8IP0 - chains D and F of the 16 polymer chains in the assembly; structure by electron microscopy, 3.60 A resolution.

# Chain D
Protein: Fruiting body developmental protein R-like protein
Source organism: Synechocystis sp. PCC 6714
UniProtKB: A0A068N458 (A0A068N458_SYNY4); numbering as in UniProt (aligned over 1-301)
Amino-acid sequence (301 residues; each row starts with the number of its first residue):
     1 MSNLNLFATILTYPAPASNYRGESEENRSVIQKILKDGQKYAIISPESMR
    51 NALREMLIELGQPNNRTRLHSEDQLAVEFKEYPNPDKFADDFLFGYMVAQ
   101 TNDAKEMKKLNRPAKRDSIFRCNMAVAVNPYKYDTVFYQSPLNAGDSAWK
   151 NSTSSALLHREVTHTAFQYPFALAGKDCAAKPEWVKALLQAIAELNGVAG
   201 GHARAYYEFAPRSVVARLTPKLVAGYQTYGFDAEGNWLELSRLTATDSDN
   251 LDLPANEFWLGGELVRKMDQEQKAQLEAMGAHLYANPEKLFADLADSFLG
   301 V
Not modelled in the structure: 1-2

# Chain F
Molecule: 44-nt RNA strand
Sequence (44 nucleotides; row label = number of the first residue in the row):
     1 AGAGCACUUUUAUCACCGUGUCCCCAAUCUGGAUAUUUUGUGUG

# How chain D and chain F interact
Contacting residue pairs - 39 pairs, chain D then chain F:
  Asn19(D) with C22(F), phosphate contact
  Tyr20(D) with U21(F), hydrogen bond to the sugar; C22(F), phosphate contact; C23(F), hydrogen bond to the phosphate
  Arg21(D) with U21(F), phosphate contact; C22(F), phosphate contact
  Glu23(D) with U21(F), hydrogen bond to the sugar; C22(F), base contact
  Glu47(D) with U19(F), sugar contact; G20(F), phosphate contact; U21(F), phosphate contact
  Ser48(D) with G20(F), hydrogen bond to the sugar
  Arg50(D) with U19(F), salt bridge to the phosphate
  Asn51(D) with G20(F), sugar contact
  Arg54(D) with U19(F), salt bridge to the phosphate
  Arg66(D) with G20(F), salt bridge to the phosphate
  Arg68(D) with G20(F), salt bridge to the phosphate
  Tyr96(D) with G18(F), sugar contact
  Met97(D) with C17(F), sugar contact; G18(F), base contact
  Arg116(D) with C17(F), hydrogen bond to the sugar; G18(F), salt bridge to the phosphate
  Phe137(D) with A27(F), base contact
  Tyr138(D) with C25(F), base contact; A27(F), phosphate contact
  Gln139(D) with C25(F), hydrogen bond to the sugar; A26(F), hydrogen bond to the sugar; A27(F), phosphate contact
  Ser140(D) with C25(F), hydrogen bond to the base
  Pro141(D) with C25(F), phosphate contact; A26(F), phosphate contact
  Ala199(D) with C22(F), phosphate contact
  Gly200(D) with G20(F), base contact; C23(F), phosphate contact
  Gly201(D) with G20(F), base contact; C23(F), hydrogen bond to the phosphate
  Ala203(D) with C24(F), phosphate contact
  Arg204(D) with C24(F), salt bridge to the phosphate; C25(F), salt bridge to the phosphate
Interface residues without a listed pair, chain D (27 interface residues in all): Leu75, Leu157, His202

# Summary
Chain D and chain F form an interface of 27 and 11 residues respectively; the contacts include 9 hydrogen
bonds and 7 salt bridges. Polar contacts include Ser140(D)-C25(F), Tyr20(D)-U21(F) and Glu23(D)-U21(F).
Chain D is Fruiting body developmental protein R-like protein (Synechocystis sp. PCC 6714) and chain F is a
44-nt RNA strand; the structure, Cryo-EM structure of type I-B Cascade bound to a PAM-containing dsDNA target
at 3.6 angstrom resolution, was determined by electron microscopy, deposited together with 8H67.
